6QXF - chains B and J of the 22 polymer chains in the assembly; structure by electron microscopy, 3.60 A resolution.

Chain B:
Molecule: CRISPR-associated protein Csn2
Organism: Streptococcus thermophilus
Reference sequence: G3ECR4 (CSN2_STRTR); residues 1-219 here = UniProt positions 1-219
Chain sequence (219 residues; each row starts with the number of its first residue):
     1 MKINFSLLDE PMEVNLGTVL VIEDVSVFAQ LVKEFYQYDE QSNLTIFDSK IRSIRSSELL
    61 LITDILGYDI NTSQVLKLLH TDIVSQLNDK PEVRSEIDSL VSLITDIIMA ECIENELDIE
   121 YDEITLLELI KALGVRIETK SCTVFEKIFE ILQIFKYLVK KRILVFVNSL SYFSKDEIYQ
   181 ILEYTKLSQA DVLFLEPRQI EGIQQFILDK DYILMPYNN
Bound ions: Ca2+ site 1: Asp122, Glu123, Glu128 (shared with 1 residue of chain C); Ca2+ site 2: Ala132 (shared with 3 residues of chain C)
UniProt features mapped onto this chain:
  - binding site (Ca(2+)): Glu138, Glu150
From the paper describing this entry:
  - binding site for the 25-nt DNA strand: Arg55, Lys77, Lys160

Chain J:
Molecule: CRISPR-associated endonuclease Cas1
Organism: Streptococcus thermophilus
Notes: EC 3.1.-.-; engineered mutation(s): C-terminal Strep tag
Reference sequence: G3ECR2 (CAS1_STRTR); residue numbers follow UniProt; this construct covers 1-289
Chain sequence (302 residues; each row starts with the number of its first residue):
     1 MAGWRTVVVN IHSKLSYKNN HLIFRNSYKT EMIHLSEIDI LLLETTDIVL TTMLVKRLVD
    61 ENILVIFCDD KRLPTAFLTP YYARHDSSLQ IARQIAWKEN VKCEVWTAII AQKILNQSYY
   121 LGECSFFEKS QSIMELYHGL ERFDPSNREG HSARIYFNTL FGNDFTRESD NDINAALDYG
   181 YTLLLSMFAR EVVVCGCMTQ IGLKHANQFN QFNLASDIME PFRPIIDRIV YQNRHNNFVK
   241 IKKELFSIFS ETYLYNGKEM YLSNIVSDYT KKVIKALNQL GEEIPEFRIL ESGWSHPQFE
   301 KA
Unresolved in the structure: 1-2, 290-302
Differences from the reference sequence: expression tag (290-302)
UniProt features mapped onto this chain:
  - binding site (Mn(2+)): Glu149, His205, Glu220

How chain B and chain J interact:
Pairs across the interface (18):
  Ser6(B) - Arg25(J)
  Leu7(B) - Arg25(J)
  Leu8(B) - Arg25(J)
  Asp9(B) - Lys14(J)  salt bridge
  Asp9(B) - Lys18(J)
  Asp9(B) - Arg25(J)  salt bridge
  Asp24(B) - Ser27(J)
  Ser26(B) - Ser27(J)
  Val27(B) - Ser27(J)
  Lys210(B) - His12(J)
  Asp211(B) - His12(J)  salt bridge
  Asp211(B) - Lys14(J)
  Asp211(B) - Val49(J)
  Tyr212(B) - His12(J)
  Tyr212(B) - Lys14(J)  hydrogen bond (backbone-side chain)
  Tyr212(B) - Asn26(J)  hydrogen bond
  Tyr212(B) - Ser27(J)  hydrogen bond
  Ile213(B) - Lys14(J)
Other interface residues (no listed pair), chain J (8 interface residues in all): Ser13

Summary:
Chain B and chain J form an interface of 11 and 8 residues respectively, with 3 hydrogen bonds and 3 salt
bridges. Among the polar pairs are Asp9(B)-Lys14(J), Asp9(B)-Arg25(J) and Asp211(B)-His12(J). The paper
reports a binding site for the 25-nt DNA strand at Arg55(B), Lys77(B) and Lys160(B).
Here chain B is CRISPR-associated protein Csn2 and chain J is CRISPR-associated endonuclease Cas1, both from
Streptococcus thermophilus. Entry 6QXF (Cas1-Cas2-Csn2-DNA complex from the Type II-A CRISPR-Cas system) was
determined by electron microscopy (same publication as 6QXT and 6QY3).
